PDB entry 1MK0 | X-ray diffraction, 1.60 A resolution | chain A

[Chain A]
Molecule: Intron-associated endonuclease 1
From: Enterobacteria phage T4
Notes: EC 3.1.-.-; fragment: catalytic domain (residues 1 to 97)
UniProtKB: P13299 (TEV1_BPT4); residues 1-97 here = UniProt positions 1-97
Chain sequence (97 residues; row label = number of the first residue in the row):
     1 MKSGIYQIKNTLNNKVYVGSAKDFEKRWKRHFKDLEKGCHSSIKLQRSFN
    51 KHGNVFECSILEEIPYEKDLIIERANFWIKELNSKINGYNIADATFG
Covalent attachments: beta-mercaptoethanol (BME) linked to C39
Modified residues: C39 (disulfide bridge)
Construct notes: engineered mutation A75 (Glu in P13299)

[Summary]
Chain A is Intron-associated endonuclease 1 (Enterobacteria phage T4); the structure, catalytic domain of
intron endonuclease I-TevI, E75A mutant, was determined by X-ray diffraction, deposited together with 1LN0.
